Entry 7LIG (electron microscopy, 2.90 A resolution); this record covers chains A and D of the 4 polymer chains in the assembly.

[Chain A (and D)]
Protein: MhOR5
From: Machilis hrabei
Notes: chain D of this document is another copy of the same molecule, construct and numbering; everything in this record applies to it too
Sequence (478 residues; each row starts with the number of its first residue; numbers below 1 keep their minus sign (Gly-3 is residue -3)):
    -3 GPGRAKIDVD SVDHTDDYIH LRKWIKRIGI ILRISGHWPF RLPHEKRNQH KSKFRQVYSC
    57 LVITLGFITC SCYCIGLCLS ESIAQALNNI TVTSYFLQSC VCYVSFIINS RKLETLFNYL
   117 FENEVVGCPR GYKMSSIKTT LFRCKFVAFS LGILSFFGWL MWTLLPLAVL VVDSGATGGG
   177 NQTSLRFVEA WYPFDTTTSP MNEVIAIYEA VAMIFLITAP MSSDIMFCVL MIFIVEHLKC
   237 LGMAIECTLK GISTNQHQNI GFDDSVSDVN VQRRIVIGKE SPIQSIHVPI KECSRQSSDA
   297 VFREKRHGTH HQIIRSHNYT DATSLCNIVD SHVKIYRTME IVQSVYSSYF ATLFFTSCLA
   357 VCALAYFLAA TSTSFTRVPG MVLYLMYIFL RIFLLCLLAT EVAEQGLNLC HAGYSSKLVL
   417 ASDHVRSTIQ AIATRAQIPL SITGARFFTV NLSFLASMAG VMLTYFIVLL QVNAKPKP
Disordered / not traced: -3 to 11, 170-177, 248-316, 470-474
Ligand contacts: N,N-diethyl-3-methylbenzamide (DE3): Val88, Tyr91, Phe92, Ser151, Gly154, Trp155, Trp158, Met209, Ile213, Leu379, Tyr380, Tyr383
From the paper describing this entry:
  - conformationally variable residues (helix shift): Met209
  - binding site for N,N-diethyl-3-methylbenzamide: Met209, Ile213
  - mutagenesis - M209A, M209V: increased signaling in response to N,N-diethyl-3-methylbenzamide
  - mutagenesis - I213M: abolished signaling in response to N,N-diethyl-3-methylbenzamide
  - mutagenesis - Q467A, Q467R: decreased signaling
  - mutagenesis - Q467N: unchanged signaling
  - mutagenesis - V468A, V468Q: unchanged signaling in response to odorant
  - mutagenesis - V88A, Y91A, F92A, S151A, G154A, W158A, M209A, I213A, Y362A, Y380A, Y383A, L465A: decreased signaling in response to eugenol
  - mutagenesis - T87A, Y362F, L379A: unchanged signaling in response to eugenol

[Interface between chain A and chain D]
Pairs across the interface - 37 pairs, chain A then chain D:
  Cys322(A) - Ser412(D)
  Cys322(A) - Val415(D)  hydrophobic
  Cys322(A) - Leu416(D)  hydrophobic
  Val325(A) - Tyr410(D)  hydrophobic
  Val325(A) - Ser411(D)
  Val325(A) - Val415(D)  hydrophobic
  Asp326(A) - Ser412(D)  hydrogen bond (side chain-backbone)
  His328(A) - Tyr410(D)  hydrogen bond
  Val329(A) - Tyr410(D)
  Tyr332(A) - Asn404(D)
  Tyr332(A) - His407(D)
  Asp419(A) - Asp419(D)
  His420(A) - Val415(D)  hydrogen bond (side chain-backbone)
  Ser423(A) - Arg422(D)  hydrogen bond
  Ile428(A) - Tyr410(D)
  Thr430(A) - Gln426(D)
  Thr430(A) - Gln433(D)  hydrogen bond (backbone-side chain)
  Arg431(A) - Cys406(D)
  Arg431(A) - His407(D)
  Arg431(A) - Ala408(D)
  Arg431(A) - Tyr410(D)
  Arg431(A) - Ile425(D)
  Arg431(A) - Gln426(D)
  Arg431(A) - Ala429(D)
  Gln433(A) - Gln433(D)
  Ile434(A) - Leu403(D)  hydrophobic
  Ile434(A) - His407(D)
  Ile434(A) - Gln433(D)
  Ala441(A) - Leu448(D)
  Arg442(A) - Leu393(D)
  Arg442(A) - Thr396(D)
  Arg442(A) - Glu397(D)  salt bridge
  Arg442(A) - Glu400(D)  salt bridge
  Arg442(A) - Leu448(D)
  Phe443(A) - Leu448(D)
  Phe443(A) - Ser449(D)
  Tyr461(A) - Leu459(D)
Other interface residues (no listed pair), chain A (23 interface residues in all): Ala318, Leu321, Thr424, Gln426, Ala427
Other interface residues (no listed pair), chain D (26 interface residues in all): Leu451, Ala452, Thr460

[In short]
23 residues of chain A and 26 residues of chain D are in contact, with 5 hydrogen bonds and 2 salt bridges.
Among the polar pairs are Arg442(A)-Glu397(D), Arg442(A)-Glu400(D) and Asp326(A)-Ser412(D). The paper reports
a binding site for N,N-diethyl-3-methylbenzamide at Met209(A) and Ile213(A); V88A, Y91A and F92A of chain A,
among others, reduce signaling in response to eugenol; 22 substitutions were tested in all.
Both chains are MhOR5 (Machilis hrabei). Entry 7LIG (The structure of the insect olfactory receptor OR5 from
Machilis hrabei in complex with DEET) was determined by electron microscopy, deposited together with 7LIC and
7LID.
